3WBZ - chains A and C of the 4 polymer chains in the assembly; structure by X-ray diffraction, 2.39 A resolution.

== Chain A (and C) ==
Molecule: Likely histidyl tRNA-specific guanylyltransferase
Organism: Candida albicans
Notes: EC 2.7.7.79; chain C of this document is another copy of the same molecule, construct and numbering; everything in this record applies to it too
Reference sequence: Q5AFK5 (Q5AFK5_CANAL); residues 1-268 here = UniProt positions 1-268
Sequence (271 residues; numbered -2 to 268; the number before each row is that of its first residue; numbers below 1 keep their minus sign (Gly-2 is residue -2)):
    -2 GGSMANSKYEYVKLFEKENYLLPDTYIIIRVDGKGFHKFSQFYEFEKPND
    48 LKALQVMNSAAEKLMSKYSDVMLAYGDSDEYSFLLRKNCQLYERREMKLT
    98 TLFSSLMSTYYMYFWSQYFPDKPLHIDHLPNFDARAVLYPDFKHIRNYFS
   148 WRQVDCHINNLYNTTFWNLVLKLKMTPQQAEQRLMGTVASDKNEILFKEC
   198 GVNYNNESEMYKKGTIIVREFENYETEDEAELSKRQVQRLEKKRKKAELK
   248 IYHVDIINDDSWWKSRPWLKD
Not modelled in the structure: -2 to 2, 222-243 (chain C: -2 to 3)
Differences from the reference sequence: expression tag (-2 to 0)
Bound ions: Mg2+ site 1: Asp29, Asp76 (together with ATP); Mg2+ site 2: Asp29, Gly30, Asp76 (together with ATP)
Ligand contacts:
  - ATP (adenosine-5'-triphosphate), molecule 1: Glu7, Lys10, Arg92, Lys95
  - ATP, molecule 2: Arg27, Asp130, Arg132, Trp148, Arg149, Asp152
  - ATP, molecule 3: Asp29, Gly30, Lys31, Gly32, Phe33, His34, Ser37, Phe42, Glu43, Lys44, Pro45, Asn46, Asp47, Ala50, Leu51, Ser75, Asp76
From the paper describing this entry:
  - binding site for ATP: Lys44, Asp47
  - mutagenesis - H154A, N190A, F194A, K209A, K209Q: decreased catalytic activity
  - mutagenesis - F194Y: unchanged catalytic activity
  - mutagenesis - N200D, K209E: abolished catalytic activity

== Interface between chain A and chain C ==
Pairs across the interface (13):
  Leu19(A) with Leu135(C)
  Pro20(A) with Pro137(C)
  Asp21(A) with Pro137(C); Lys140(C), salt bridge; His141(C), salt bridge
  Thr22(A) with Pro137(C)
  Leu135(A) with Leu19(C)
  Pro137(A) with Pro20(C); Asp21(C); Thr22(C); Pro137(C)
  Lys140(A) with Asp21(C), salt bridge
  His141(A) with Asp21(C), salt bridge
Also at the interface, not in a pair above, chain A (10 interface residues in all): Lys84, Asp138
Also at the interface, not in a pair above, chain C (10 interface residues in all): Lys84, Asp138

== Summary ==
Chain A and chain C each contribute 10 residues to their interface, with 4 salt bridges. Polar pairs include
Asp21(A)-Lys140(C) and Asp21(A)-His141(C). The paper reports a binding site for ATP at Lys44(A) and Asp47(A);
H154A, N190A and F194A of chain A, among others, reduce catalytic activity; 8 substitutions were tested in
all.
Both chains are Likely histidyl tRNA-specific guanylyltransferase (Candida albicans). Entry 3WBZ (Crystal
structure of C. albicans tRNA(His) guanylyltransferase (Thg1) with ATP) was determined by X-ray diffraction
(same publication as 3WC1 and 3WC2).
